5VH4 - chains H and L; structure by X-ray diffraction, 2.00 A resolution.

== Chain H ==
Molecule: Infliximab Fab Heavy Chain
Source organism: Mus musculus, Homo sapiens
Notes: antibody fragment or engineered binder
Amino-acid sequence (226 residues; numbered 1 to 226; the number before each row is that of its first residue):
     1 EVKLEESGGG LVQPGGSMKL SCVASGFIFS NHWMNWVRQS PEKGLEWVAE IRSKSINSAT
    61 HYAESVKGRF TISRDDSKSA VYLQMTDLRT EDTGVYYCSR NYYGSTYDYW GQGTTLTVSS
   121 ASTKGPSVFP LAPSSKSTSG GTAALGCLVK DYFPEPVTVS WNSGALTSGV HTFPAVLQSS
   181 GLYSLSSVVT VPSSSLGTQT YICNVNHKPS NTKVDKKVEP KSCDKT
Unresolved in the structure: 223-226
Cystine bridges: Cys22-Cys98, Cys147-Cys203

== Chain L ==
Molecule: Infliximab Fab Light Chain
Source organism: Mus musculus, Homo sapiens
Notes: antibody fragment or engineered binder
Amino-acid sequence (214 residues; each row starts with the number of its first residue):
     1 DILLTQSPAI LSVSPGERVS FSCRASQFVG SSIHWYQQRT NGSPRLLIKY ASESMSGIPS
    61 RFSGSGSGTD FTLSINTVES EDIADYYCQQ SHSWPFTFGS GTNLEVKRTV AAPSVFIFPP
   121 SDEQLKSGTA SVVCLLNNFY PREAKVQWKV DNALQSGNSQ ESVTEQDSKD STYSLSSTLT
   181 LSKADYEKHK VYACEVTHQG LSSPVTKSFN RGEC
Unresolved in the structure: 214
Cystine bridges: Cys23-Cys88, Cys134-Cys194
Reported in the primary citation:
  - self-association interface (contacts with another copy of this molecule); pairs are residue here / residue on that copy: Leu3-Thr197, Leu3-Lys145, Leu3-Glu143, Arg24-Gln199 (hydrogen bond), Ala25-Gln199 (hydrogen bond), Ser26-Leu201 (water-mediated contact), Ser100-Glu143 (hydrogen bond), Leu3, Thr5, Arg24, Ala25, Ser26, Gln27, Ser100, Glu143, Lys145, Thr197, Gln199, Ser202, Ser203, Pro204

== How chain H and chain L interact ==
Pairs across the interface - 73 pairs, chain H then chain L:
  Gln39(H) - Gln38(L)  hydrogen bond
  Gln39(H) - Tyr87(L)  hydrogen bond
  Leu45(H) - Tyr87(L)  hydrophobic
  Leu45(H) - Phe98(L)
  Trp47(H) - Trp94(L)  hydrophobic
  Glu50(H) - Trp94(L)
  Arg52(H) - Trp94(L)
  His61(H) - Trp94(L)
  Tyr97(H) - Gln38(L)  hydrogen bond
  Tyr97(H) - Gly42(L)  hydrogen bond (side chain-backbone)
  Tyr97(H) - Ser43(L)
  Asn101(H) - Phe96(L)
  Gly104(H) - Phe96(L)
  Ser105(H) - His34(L)
  Ser105(H) - Tyr50(L)
  Ser105(H) - Gln89(L)  hydrogen bond (backbone-side chain)
  Ser105(H) - Ser91(L)
  Ser105(H) - Phe96(L)
  Thr106(H) - His34(L)
  Thr106(H) - Tyr36(L)
  Thr106(H) - Leu46(L)
  Thr106(H) - Lys49(L)
  Tyr107(H) - Tyr36(L)  hydrogen bond (backbone-side chain)
  Tyr107(H) - Gln89(L)
  Tyr107(H) - Phe96(L)
  Tyr107(H) - Phe98(L)  hydrophobic
  Asp108(H) - Leu46(L)
  Trp110(H) - Tyr36(L)
  Trp110(H) - Pro44(L)
  Gly111(H) - Ser43(L)  hydrogen bond (backbone-side chain)
  Gln112(H) - Ser43(L)
  Phe129(H) - Ser121(L)
  Phe129(H) - Gln124(L)
  Pro130(H) - Ser121(L)
  Pro130(H) - Glu123(L)
  Leu131(H) - Phe118(L)
  Leu131(H) - Val133(L)  hydrophobic
  Ala132(H) - Phe118(L)
  Lys136(H) - Phe116(L)
  Lys136(H) - Ile117(L)  hydrogen bond (backbone-backbone)
  Lys136(H) - Ser208(L)
  Ser137(H) - Phe116(L)
  Ser137(H) - Ile117(L)
  Ser137(H) - Phe118(L)
  Thr138(H) - Phe116(L)
  Ser139(H) - Ser114(L)
  Ser139(H) - Phe116(L)
  Thr142(H) - Phe116(L)
  Ala144(H) - Phe116(L)  hydrophobic
  Ala144(H) - Phe118(L)
  Ala144(H) - Leu135(L)  hydrophobic
  Leu148(H) - Ser131(L)
  Lys150(H) - Gln124(L)
  Lys150(H) - Ser131(L)
  His171(H) - Asn137(L)
  His171(H) - Asn138(L)  hydrogen bond
  His171(H) - Ser174(L)  hydrogen bond
  Phe173(H) - Leu135(L)  hydrophobic
  Phe173(H) - Ser162(L)
  Phe173(H) - Thr164(L)
  Phe173(H) - Ser174(L)
  Phe173(H) - Leu175(L)
  Phe173(H) - Ser176(L)
  Pro174(H) - Ser162(L)  hydrogen bond (backbone-side chain)
  Pro174(H) - Val163(L)
  Val176(H) - Gln160(L)
  Val176(H) - Glu161(L)
  Val176(H) - Ser162(L)
  Leu177(H) - Gln160(L)  hydrogen bond (backbone-side chain)
  Gln178(H) - Gln160(L)
  Val188(H) - Leu135(L)  hydrophobic
  Thr190(H) - Asn137(L)
  Lys216(H) - Glu123(L)  salt bridge
Interface residues without a listed pair, chain H (44 interface residues in all): Val37, Glu46, Val128, Ala143, Leu145, Thr172, Ser186
Interface residues without a listed pair, chain L (41 interface residues in all): Pro95, Val115, Thr129, Asp167, Lys207

== Summary ==
44 residues of chain H and 41 residues of chain L are in contact; the contacts include 12 hydrogen bonds and 1
salt bridge. Polar pairs include Lys216(H)-Glu123(L), Gln39(H)-Gln38(L) and Gln39(H)-Tyr87(L). The paper
reports a self-association interface involving Leu3(L), Thr5(L) and Arg24(L) among others.
Here chain H is Infliximab Fab Heavy Chain and chain L is Infliximab Fab Light Chain, both from Mus musculus,
Homo sapiens. Entry 5VH4 (Crystal structure of Fab fragment of anti-TNFa antibody infliximab in an I-centered
orthorhombic crystal form) was determined by X-ray diffraction together with 5VH3 and 5VH5 from the same
study.
